Entry 7NSF (X-ray diffraction, 2.00 A resolution); this record covers chain A.

Chain A:
Protein: Triphosphate tunnel metalloenzyme Saci_0718
Organism: Sulfolobus acidocaldarius (strain ATCC 33909 / DSM 639 / JCM 8929 / NBRC 15157 / NCIMB 11770)
Reference sequence: Q4JAT2 (Q4JAT2_SULAC); residue numbers follow UniProt; this construct covers 2-185
Chain sequence (198 residues; each row starts with the number of its first residue; numbering starts at 0):
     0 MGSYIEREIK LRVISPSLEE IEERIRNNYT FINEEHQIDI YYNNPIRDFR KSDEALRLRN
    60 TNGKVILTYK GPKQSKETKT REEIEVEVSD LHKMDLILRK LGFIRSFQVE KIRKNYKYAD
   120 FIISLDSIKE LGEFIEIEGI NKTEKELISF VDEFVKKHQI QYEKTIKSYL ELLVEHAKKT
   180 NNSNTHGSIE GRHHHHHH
Disordered / not traced: 0-1, 179-197
Construct notes: initiating methionine (0); cloning artifact (1); expression tag (186-197)
Metal / ion sites: Mg2+: E7, E135 (together with triphosphate)
Small-molecule neighbours: triphosphate (3PO): E5, E7, K9, D38, Y40, R56, R58, K69, K78, E82, K110, R112, E135, K166, S167, Y168
What the authors report for this chain:
  - Mg2+ coordination: E7, E135
  - mutagenesis - D38A, D38N, Y40A, Y40F: decreased catalytic activity on triphosphate
  - mutagenesis - Y168A (2-fold): increased catalytic activity on triphosphate

In short:
Bound to chain A: triphosphate. The Mg2+ site is built by E7 and E135. The paper reports that D38A, D38N and
Y40A, among others, reduce catalytic activity on triphosphate; Mg2+ coordination by E7 and E135; 5
substitutions were tested in all.
Chain A is Triphosphate tunnel metalloenzyme Saci_0718 (Sulfolobus acidocaldarius (strain ATCC 33909 / DSM 639
/ JCM 8929 / NBRC 15157 / NCIMB 11770)); the structure, Triphosphate tunnel metalloenzyme from Sulfolobus
acidocaldarius in complex with triphosphate and magnesium, was determined by X-ray diffraction, deposited
together with 7NS9, 7NSA, 7NSD and 7OA2.
